Entry 3IAM (X-ray diffraction, 3.10 A resolution); this record covers chains 4 and 5 of the 8 polymer chains in the assembly.

Chain 4:
Name: NADH-quinone oxidoreductase subunit 4
From: Thermus thermophilus
Notes: EC 1.6.99.5
UniProtKB: Q56220 (NQO4_THET8); residues 1-409 here = UniProt positions 1-409
Amino-acid sequence (409 residues; numbered 1 to 409; the number before each row is that of its first residue):
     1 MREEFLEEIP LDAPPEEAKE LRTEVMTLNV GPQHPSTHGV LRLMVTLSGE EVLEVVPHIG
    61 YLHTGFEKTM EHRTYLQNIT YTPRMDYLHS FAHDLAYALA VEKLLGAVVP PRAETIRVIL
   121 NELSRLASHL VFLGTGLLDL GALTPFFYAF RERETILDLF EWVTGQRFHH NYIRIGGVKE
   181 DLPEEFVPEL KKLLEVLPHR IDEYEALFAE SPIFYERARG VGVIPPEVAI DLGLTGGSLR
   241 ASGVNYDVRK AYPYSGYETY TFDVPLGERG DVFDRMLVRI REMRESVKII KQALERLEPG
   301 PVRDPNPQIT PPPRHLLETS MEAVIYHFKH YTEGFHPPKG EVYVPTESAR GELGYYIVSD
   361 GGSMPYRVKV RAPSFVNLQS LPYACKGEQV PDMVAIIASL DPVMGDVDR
Unresolved in the structure: 1-24, 32-38
From the paper describing this entry:
  - binding site for 4Fe-4S cluster: Arg-84
  - catalytic residues: Tyr-87 (proposed by the authors, not directly observed)

Chain 5:
Name: NADH-quinone oxidoreductase subunit 5
From: Thermus thermophilus
Notes: EC 1.6.99.5
UniProtKB: Q56219 (NQO5_THET8); residue numbers follow UniProt; this construct covers 1-207
Amino-acid sequence (207 residues; numbered 1 to 207; the number before each row is that of its first residue):
     1 MRLERVLEEA RAKGYPIEDN GLGNLWVVLP RERFKEEMAH YKAMGFNFLA DIVGLDYLTY
    61 PDPRPERFAV VYELVSLPGW KDGDGSRFFV RVYVPEEDPR LPTVTDLWGS ANFLEREVYD
   121 LFGIVFEGHP DLRKILTPED LEGHPLRKDY PLGETPTLFR EGRYIIPAEF RAALTGKDPG
   181 LTFYKGGSRK GYRSLWADLK KAREVKG
Unresolved in the structure: 197-207
Bound ions: Mg2+ near His-144 (its only coordinating residue here)

How chain 4 and chain 5 interact:
Residue-residue contacts (116; chain 4 residue first):
  Val-56(4) with Arg-133(5)
  His-58(4) with Arg-133(5)
  Ile-59(4) with Ile-135(5)
  Gly-60(4) with Leu-136(5)
  His-63(4) with Leu-136(5)
  Glu-67(4) with Glu-117(5)
  Lys-68(4) with Pro-145(5), hydrogen bond (side chain-backbone); Leu-146(5); Arg-147(5), hydrogen bond (side chain-backbone); Tyr-150(5), hydrogen bond (side chain-backbone); Leu-152(5)
  Glu-71(4) with Leu-146(5); Lys-148(5), salt bridge
  His-72(4) with Leu-152(5); Arg-171(5), hydrogen bond (backbone-side chain)
  Arg-73(4) with Arg-171(5)
  Lys-103(4) with Leu-22(5), hydrogen bond (side chain-backbone)
  Leu-104(4) with Leu-22(5); Arg-193(5)
  Leu-105(4) with Tyr-192(5); Ser-194(5)
  Gly-106(4) with Ser-194(5)
  Pro-226(4) with Trp-80(5), hydrophobic
  Glu-227(4) with Trp-80(5), hydrogen bond; Lys-81(5), salt bridge
  Ile-230(4) with Asn-47(5); Leu-77(5), hydrophobic; Trp-80(5), hydrophobic
  Asp-231(4) with Leu-107(5); Gly-109(5), hydrogen bond (side chain-backbone); Ser-110(5), hydrogen bond (backbone-backbone)
  Leu-232(4) with Gly-109(5); Ser-110(5)
  Gly-233(4) with Phe-48(5); Ser-110(5)
  Gly-243(4) with Trp-80(5)
  Asn-245(4) with Pro-78(5); Gly-79(5), hydrogen bond (backbone-backbone)
  Tyr-246(4) with Leu-77(5), hydrophobic; Pro-78(5); Arg-87(5), hydrogen bond
  Ala-251(4) with Pro-78(5), hydrophobic
  Tyr-252(4) with Val-75(5); Gly-85(5), hydrogen bond (side chain-backbone); Arg-87(5)
  Asn-306(4) with Tyr-192(5), hydrogen bond
  Gln-308(4) with Ser-188(5), hydrogen bond; Tyr-192(5)
  Thr-332(4) with Ala-172(5)
  Glu-333(4) with Ala-172(5); Leu-174(5); Arg-189(5), salt bridge
  His-336(4) with Ser-188(5); Arg-189(5), hydrogen bond (side chain-backbone); Gly-191(5); Tyr-192(5), hydrogen bond (backbone-backbone)
  Pro-337(4) with Gly-191(5); Tyr-192(5)
  Pro-338(4) with Tyr-192(5); Arg-193(5)
  Lys-339(4) with Tyr-60(5); Asp-62(5), salt bridge
  Glu-341(4) with Asn-20(5), hydrogen bond (backbone-side chain); Trp-26(5); Leu-55(5); Tyr-57(5), hydrogen bond; Arg-91(5), salt bridge
  Val-342(4) with Leu-22(5), hydrophobic; Asn-24(5)
  Tyr-343(4) with Asn-24(5), hydrogen bond (backbone-side chain); Glu-73(5); Arg-87(5); Phe-89(5), hydrophobic
  Pro-345(4) with Arg-87(5)
  Glu-352(4) with Ala-50(5); Glu-73(5); Arg-87(5), salt bridge
  Tyr-356(4) with Trp-26(5), hydrogen bond; Val-71(5); Phe-89(5), hydrophobic; Arg-91(5)
  Val-358(4) with Leu-55(5), hydrophobic
  Ser-359(4) with Tyr-60(5), hydrogen bond (backbone-side chain)
  Asp-360(4) with Tyr-60(5); Pro-61(5); Thr-175(5); Gly-176(5)
  Gly-361(4) with Arg-189(5)
  Gly-362(4) with Leu-174(5); Gly-176(5)
  Ser-363(4) with Ala-173(5); Leu-174(5), hydrogen bond (backbone-backbone)
  Met-364(4) with Ala-173(5), hydrophobic; Leu-174(5), hydrogen bond (backbone-backbone)
  Tyr-366(4) with Asp-56(5), hydrogen bond (side chain-backbone); Tyr-57(5), hydrogen bond (side chain-backbone); Leu-58(5), hydrogen bond (side chain-backbone); Thr-59(5), hydrogen bond (side chain-backbone); Tyr-60(5), hydrogen bond (side chain-backbone); Lys-148(5), hydrogen bond (backbone-side chain)
  Arg-367(4) with Gly-54(5), hydrogen bond (side chain-backbone); Phe-122(5); Leu-146(5)
  Lys-369(4) with Asp-51(5), salt bridge; Val-53(5)
  Arg-371(4) with Ala-50(5), hydrogen bond (side chain-backbone); Asp-51(5)
  Phe-375(4) with Phe-113(5); Glu-117(5)
  Gln-379(4) with Gly-109(5); Ser-110(5), hydrogen bond (side chain-backbone); Asn-112(5); Phe-113(5), hydrogen bond (side chain-backbone)
  Asp-408(4) with Leu-136(5)
  Arg-409(4) with Glu-117(5), salt bridge; Leu-136(5)
Also at the interface, not in a pair above, chain 4 (66 interface residues in all): Pro-57, Thr-69, Val-108, Thr-235, Leu-239, Val-244, Ile-309, Lys-329, Gly-340, Val-376, Leu-378, Val-407
Also at the interface, not in a pair above, chain 5 (68 interface residues in all): Arg-64, Ser-86, Trp-108, Leu-114, Pro-151, Glu-154, Lys-177, Lys-185, Lys-190, Trp-196

In short:
The interface between chain 4 and chain 5 involves 66 residues on one side and 68 on the other; the contacts
include 32 hydrogen bonds and 8 salt bridges. Polar contacts include Glu-71(4)/Lys-148(5),
Glu-227(4)/Lys-81(5) and Glu-333(4)/Arg-189(5). The paper reports the catalytic residue Tyr-87(4); a binding
site for 4Fe-4S cluster at Arg-84(4).
Here chain 4 is NADH-quinone oxidoreductase subunit 4 and chain 5 is NADH-quinone oxidoreductase subunit 5,
both from Thermus thermophilus. Entry 3IAM (Crystal structure of the hydrophilic domain of respiratory complex
I from Thermus thermophilus, reduced, 2 mol/ASU ...) was determined by X-ray diffraction together with 3I9V
and 3IAS from the same study.
